Entry 4G21 (X-ray diffraction, 2.90 A resolution); this record covers chains A and B.

# Chain A
Protein: Vitamin D3 receptor A
Source organism: Danio rerio
UniProtKB: Q9PTN2 (VDRA_DANRE); residues 156-453 here = UniProt positions 156-453
Sequence (300 residues; numbered 154 to 453; the number before each row is that of its first residue):
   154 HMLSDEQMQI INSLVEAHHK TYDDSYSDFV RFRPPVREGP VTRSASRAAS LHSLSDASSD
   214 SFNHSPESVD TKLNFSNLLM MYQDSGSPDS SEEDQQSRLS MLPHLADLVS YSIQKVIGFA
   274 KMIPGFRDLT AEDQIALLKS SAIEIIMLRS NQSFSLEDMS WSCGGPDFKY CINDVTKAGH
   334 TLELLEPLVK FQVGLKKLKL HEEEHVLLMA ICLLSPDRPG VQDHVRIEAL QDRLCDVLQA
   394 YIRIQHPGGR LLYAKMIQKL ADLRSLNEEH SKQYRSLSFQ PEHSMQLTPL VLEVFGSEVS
Unresolved in the structure: 191-250, 453
Sequence notes: expression tag (154-155)
Swiss-Prot annotation at these positions:
  - region: K274 to K292 (Interaction with coactivator LXXLL motif)
  - motif: P442 to S450 (9aaTAD)
  - binding site (calcitriol): Y175, S265, R302, S306, H333, H423
Ligand contacts: 0VP (3-(5'-{[3,4-bis(hydroxymethyl)benzyl]oxy}-2'-ethyl-2-propylbiphenyl-4-yl)pentan-3-ol): Y175, Y179, L255, L258, A259, L261, V262, S265, I296, I299, M300, R302, S303, Q305, S306, W314, C316, V328, A331, H333, L338, L341, H423, Y427, L430, L440, V444, F448

# Chain B
Protein: Nuclear receptor coactivator 1
Notes: EC 2.3.1.48
UniProtKB: Q15788 (NCOA1_HUMAN); residue numbers follow UniProt; this construct covers 686-700
Sequence (15 residues; row label = number of the first residue in the row):
   686 RHKILHRLLQ EGSPS
Unresolved in the structure: 697-700
Swiss-Prot annotation at these positions:
  - motif: L690 to L694 (LXXLL motif 4)
  - modified residue: S698 (Phosphoserine)
  - mutagenesis: L693 to L694 (Slightly affects interactions with steroid receptors. Abolishes interactions with steroid receptors; when associated with A-636; A-637; A-752 and A-753)

# Interface between chain A and chain B
Contacting residue pairs (21; chain A residue first):
  I270(A) - L690(B)  hydrophobic
  I270(A) - L693(B)  hydrophobic
  I270(A) - L694(B)  hydrophobic
  K274(A) - L693(B)  hydrogen bond (side chain-backbone)
  K274(A) - L694(B)
  K274(A) - Q695(B)  hydrogen bond (side chain-backbone)
  Q287(A) - L694(B)
  I288(A) - H687(B)
  I288(A) - L690(B)  hydrophobic
  I288(A) - H691(B)
  I288(A) - L694(B)  hydrophobic
  K292(A) - H687(B)
  K292(A) - L690(B)
  P442(A) - I689(B)  hydrophobic
  L443(A) - I689(B)
  E446(A) - H687(B)
  E446(A) - K688(B)  hydrogen bond (side chain-backbone)
  E446(A) - I689(B)  hydrogen bond (side chain-backbone)
  E446(A) - L690(B)  hydrogen bond (side chain-backbone)
  V447(A) - L690(B)  hydrophobic
  E451(A) - H687(B)  hydrogen bond (backbone-side chain)
Also at the interface, not in a pair above, chain A (15 interface residues in all): Q267, F279, A284, L291, V452
Also at the interface, not in a pair above, chain B (9 interface residues in all): E696

# In short
Chain A and chain B form an interface of 15 and 9 residues respectively; the contacts include 6 hydrogen
bonds. Among the polar pairs are K274(A)-L693(B), K274(A)-Q695(B) and E446(A)-K688(B). Bound to chain A:
compound 0VP.
Chain A is Vitamin D3 receptor A (Danio rerio) and chain B is Nuclear receptor coactivator 1; the structure,
Structural basis for the accommodation of bis- and tris-aromatic derivatives in Vitamin D Nuclear Receptor,
was determined by X-ray diffraction together with 4G1D, 4G1Y, 4G1Z, 4G20 and 4G2H from the same study.
